6THB - chain A; structure by X-ray diffraction, 2.78 A resolution.

[Chain A]
Molecule: Attachment glycoprotein
From: Cedar virus
UniProtKB: A0A185KRV2 (A0A185KRV2_9MONO); residues 209-622 here = UniProt positions 209-622
Amino-acid sequence (426 residues; each row starts with the number of its first residue):
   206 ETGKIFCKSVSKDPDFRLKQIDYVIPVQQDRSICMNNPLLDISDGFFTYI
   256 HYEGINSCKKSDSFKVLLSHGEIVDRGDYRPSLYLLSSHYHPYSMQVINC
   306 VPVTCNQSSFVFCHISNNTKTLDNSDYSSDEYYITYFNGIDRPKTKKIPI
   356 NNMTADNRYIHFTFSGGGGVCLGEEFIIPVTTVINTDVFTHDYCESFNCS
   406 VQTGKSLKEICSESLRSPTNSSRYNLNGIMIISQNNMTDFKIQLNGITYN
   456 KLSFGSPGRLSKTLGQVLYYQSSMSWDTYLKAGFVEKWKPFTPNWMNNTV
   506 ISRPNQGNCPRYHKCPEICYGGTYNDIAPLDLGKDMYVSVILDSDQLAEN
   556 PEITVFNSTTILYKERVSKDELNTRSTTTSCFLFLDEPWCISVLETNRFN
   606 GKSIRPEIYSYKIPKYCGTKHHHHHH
Unresolved in the structure: 206-208, 626-631
Differences from the reference sequence: expression tag (206-208, 623-631)
Cystine bridges: Cys212-Cys622, Cys239-Cys263, Cys305-Cys318, Cys310-Cys376, Cys399-Cys416, Cys404-Cys520, Cys514-Cys524, Cys586-Cys595
Covalently attached groups: N-acetylglucosamine (NAG) linked to Asn311, Asn322, Asn403, Asn425, Asn441, Asn502, Asn562
Reported in the primary citation:
  - post-translational modification sites: Asn502 (by similarity / conservation)

[Overview]
N-acetylglucosamine is covalently linked to Asn311, Asn322, Asn403, Asn425, Asn441 and Asn502 and 1 more. From
the paper: a modification site at Asn502.
Chain A is Attachment glycoprotein (Cedar virus); the structure, Receptor binding domain of the Cedar Virus
attachment glycoprotein (G), was determined by X-ray diffraction together with 6THG from the same study.
